Entry 6XLJ (electron microscopy, 2.70 A resolution); this record covers chains C and D of the 11 polymer chains in the assembly.

Chain C:
Molecule: DNA-directed RNA polymerase subunit beta
Source organism: Escherichia coli O157:H7
Notes: EC 2.7.7.6
UniProtKB: B7MIX3 (RPOB_ECO45); residues 1-1342 here = UniProt positions 1-1342
Sequence (1342 residues; row label = number of the first residue in the row):
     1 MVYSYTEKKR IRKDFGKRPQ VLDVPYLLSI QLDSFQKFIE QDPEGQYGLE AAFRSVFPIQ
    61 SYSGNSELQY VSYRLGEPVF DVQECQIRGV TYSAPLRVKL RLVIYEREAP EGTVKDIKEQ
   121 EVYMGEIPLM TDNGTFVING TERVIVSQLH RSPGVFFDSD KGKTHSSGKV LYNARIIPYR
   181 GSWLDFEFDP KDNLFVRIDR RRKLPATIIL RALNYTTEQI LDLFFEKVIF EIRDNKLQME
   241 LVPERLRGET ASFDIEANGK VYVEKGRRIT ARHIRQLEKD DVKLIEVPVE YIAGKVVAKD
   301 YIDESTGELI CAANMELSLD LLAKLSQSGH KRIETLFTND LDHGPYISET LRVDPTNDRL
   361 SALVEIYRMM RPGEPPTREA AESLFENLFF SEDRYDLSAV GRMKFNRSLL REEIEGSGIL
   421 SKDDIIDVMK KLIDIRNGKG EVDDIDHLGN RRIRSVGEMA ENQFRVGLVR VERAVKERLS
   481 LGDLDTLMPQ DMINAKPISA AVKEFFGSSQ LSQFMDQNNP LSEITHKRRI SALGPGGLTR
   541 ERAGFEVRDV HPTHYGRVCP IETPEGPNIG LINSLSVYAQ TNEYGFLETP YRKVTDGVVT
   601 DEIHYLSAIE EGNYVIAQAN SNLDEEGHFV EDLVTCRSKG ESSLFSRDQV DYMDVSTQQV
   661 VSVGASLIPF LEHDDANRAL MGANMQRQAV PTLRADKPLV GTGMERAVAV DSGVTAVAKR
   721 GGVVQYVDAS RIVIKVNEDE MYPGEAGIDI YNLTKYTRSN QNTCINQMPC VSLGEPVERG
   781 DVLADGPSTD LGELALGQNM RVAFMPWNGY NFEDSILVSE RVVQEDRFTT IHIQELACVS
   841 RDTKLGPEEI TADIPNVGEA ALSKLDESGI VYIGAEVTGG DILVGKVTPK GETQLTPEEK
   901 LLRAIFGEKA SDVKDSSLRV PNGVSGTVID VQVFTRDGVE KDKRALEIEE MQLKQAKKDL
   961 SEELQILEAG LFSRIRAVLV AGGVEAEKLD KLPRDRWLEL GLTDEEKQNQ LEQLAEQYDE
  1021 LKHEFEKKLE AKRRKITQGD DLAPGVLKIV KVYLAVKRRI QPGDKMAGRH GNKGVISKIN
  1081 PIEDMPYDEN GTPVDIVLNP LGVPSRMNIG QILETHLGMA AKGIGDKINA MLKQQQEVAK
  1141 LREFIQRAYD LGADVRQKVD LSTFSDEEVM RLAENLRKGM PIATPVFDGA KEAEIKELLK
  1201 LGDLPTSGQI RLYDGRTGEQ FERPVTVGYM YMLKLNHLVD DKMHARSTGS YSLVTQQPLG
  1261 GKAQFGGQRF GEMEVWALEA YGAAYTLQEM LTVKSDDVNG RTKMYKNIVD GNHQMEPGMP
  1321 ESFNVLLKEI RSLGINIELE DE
Not modelled in the structure: 1-2, 1342
UniProt features mapped onto this chain:
  - modified residue (N6-acetyllysine): K1022, K1200
Small-molecule neighbours:
  - tetraphenylantimonium ion (118): R540, E541, R542, A543, G544, P567
  - chapso (1N7), molecule 1: Q46, Y47, Y179, D396, S398, A399, V400, R452, E458, E461, N462, R465, E583, Y584
  - chapso (1N7), molecule 2: Q725, Y726, R731, E962, Q965, I966, A969

Chain D:
Molecule: DNA-directed RNA polymerase subunit beta'
Source organism: Escherichia coli O157:H7
Notes: EC 2.7.7.6
UniProtKB: P0A8T8 (RPOC_ECO57); numbering as in UniProt (aligned over 1-1407)
Sequence (1407 residues; numbered 1 to 1407; the number before each row is that of its first residue):
     1 MKDLLKFLKA QTKTEEFDAI KIALASPDMI RSWSFGEVKK PETINYRTFK PERDGLFCAR
    61 IFGPVKDYEC LCGKYKRLKH RGVICEKCGV EVTQTKVRRE RMGHIELASP TAHIWFLKSL
   121 PSRIGLLLDM PLRDIERVLY FESYVVIEGG MTNLERQQIL TEEQYLDALE EFGDEFDAKM
   181 GAEAIQALLK SMDLEQECEQ LREELNETNS ETKRKKLTKR IKLLEAFVQS GNKPEWMILT
   241 VLPVLPPDLR PLVPLDGGRF ATSDLNDLYR RVINRNNRLK RLLDLAAPDI IVRNEKRMLQ
   301 EAVDALLDNG RRGRAITGSN KRPLKSLADM IKGKQGRFRQ NLLGKRVDYS GRSVITVGPY
   361 LRLHQCGLPK KMALELFKPF IYGKLELRGL ATTIKAAKKM VEREEAVVWD ILDEVIREHP
   421 VLLNRAPTLH RLGIQAFEPV LIEGKAIQLH PLVCAAYNAD FDGDQMAVHV PLTLEAQLEA
   481 RALMMSTNNI LSPANGEPII VPSQDVVLGL YYMTRDCVNA KGEGMVLTGP KEAERLYRSG
   541 LASLHARVKV RITEYEKDAN GELVAKTSLK DTTVGRAILW MIVPKGLPYS IVNQALGKKA
   601 ISKMLNTCYR ILGLKPTVIF ADQIMYTGFA YAARSGASVG IDDMVIPEKK HEIISEAEAE
   661 VAEIQEQFQS GLVTAGERYN KVIDIWAAAN DRVSKAMMDN LQTETVINRD GQEEKQVSFN
   721 SIYMMADSGA RGSAAQIRQL AGMRGLMAKP DGSIIETPIT ANFREGLNVL QYFISTHGAR
   781 KGLADTALKT ANSGYLTRRL VDVAQDLVVT EDDCGTHEGI MMTPVIEGGD VKEPLRDRVL
   841 GRVTAEDVLK PGTADILVPR NTLLHEQWCD LLEENSVDAV KVRSVVSCDT DFGVCAHCYG
   901 RDLARGHIIN KGEAIGVIAA QSIGEPGTQL TMRTFHIGGA ASRAAAESSI QVKNKGSIKL
   961 SNVKSVVNSS GKLVITSRNT ELKLIDEFGR TKESYKVPYG AVLAKGDGEQ VAGGETVANW
  1021 DPHTMPVITE VSGFVRFTDM IDGQTITRQT DELTGLSSLV VLDSAERTAG GKDLRPALKI
  1081 VDAQGNDVLI PGTDMPAQYF LPGKAIVQLE DGVQISSGDT LARIPQESGG TKDITGGLPR
  1141 VADLFEARRP KEPAILAEIS GIVSFGKETK GKRRLVITPV DGSDPYEEMI PKWRQLNVFE
  1201 GERVERGDVI SDGPEAPHDI LRLRGVHAVT RYIVNEVQDV YRLQGVKIND KHIEVIVRQM
  1261 LRKATIVNAG SSDFLEGEQV EYSRVKIANR ELEANGKVGA TYSRDLLGIT KASLATESFI
  1321 SAASFQETTR VLTEAAVAGK RDELRGLKEN VIVGRLIPAG TGYAYHQDRM RRRAAGEAPA
  1381 APQVTAEDAS ASLAELLNAG LGGSDNE
Not modelled in the structure: 1-15, 933-947, 1127-1135, 1376-1407
UniProt features mapped onto this chain:
  - binding site (Zn(2+)): C70, C72, C85, C88, C814, C888, C895, C898
  - binding site (Mg(2+)): D460, D462, D464
  - modified residue: K972 (N6-acetyllysine)
Bound ions: Zn2+ site 1: C70, C72, C85, C88; Mg2+: D460, D462, D464 (shared with 1 residue of chain R); Zn2+ site 2: C814, C888, C895, C898
Small-molecule neighbours: tetraphenylantimonium ion (118): L788, A791, N792

How chain C and chain D interact:
Pairs across the interface (368):
  F545(C) - L788(D)  hydrophobic
  R548(C) - R780(D)
  D549(C) - P750(D)
  V550(C) - P750(D)
  V550(C) - T776(D)
  V550(C) - H777(D)  hydrogen bond (backbone-side chain)
  H551(C) - F773(D)
  H551(C) - H777(D)
  H554(C) - F773(D)
  Y555(C) - V769(D)
  Y555(C) - L770(D)  hydrophobic
  Y555(C) - F773(D)
  C559(C) - R780(D)  hydrogen bond (backbone-side chain)
  P560(C) - F773(D)  hydrophobic
  P560(C) - T776(D)
  P560(C) - R780(D)  hydrogen bond (backbone-side chain)
  I561(C) - T776(D)
  T563(C) - R780(D)
  E565(C) - L783(D)
  G566(C) - A787(D)
  I569(C) - L783(D)  hydrophobic
  G570(C) - R780(D)
  N573(C) - R780(D)
  Q618(C) - V769(D)
  Q618(C) - L770(D)
  N620(C) - N768(D)
  N620(C) - V769(D)
  T635(C) - L770(D)
  R637(C) - L770(D)
  S642(C) - L770(D)
  V660(C) - V769(D)  hydrophobic
  V660(C) - F773(D)  hydrophobic
  L671(C) - Y772(D)  hydrogen bond (backbone-side chain)
  E672(C) - G766(D)
  E672(C) - L767(D)  hydrogen bond (backbone-backbone)
  H673(C) - F763(D)  hydrogen bond (side chain-backbone)
  H673(C) - R764(D)  hydrogen bond (side chain-backbone)
  H673(C) - E765(D)  hydrogen bond (side chain-backbone)
  H673(C) - G766(D)
  D674(C) - F763(D)
  D674(C) - Y772(D)  hydrogen bond (backbone-side chain)
  D675(C) - R744(D)  salt bridge
  D675(C) - F763(D)
  D675(C) - Y772(D)
  A676(C) - Y772(D)
  A676(C) - T776(D)
  A676(C) - A779(D)  hydrophobic
  N677(C) - A779(D)
  N677(C) - L783(D)
  A679(C) - Y772(D)
  L680(C) - L783(D)  hydrophobic
  F804(C) - S638(D)  hydrogen bond (backbone-side chain)
  M805(C) - A633(D)
  M805(C) - G636(D)
  P806(C) - D505(D)
  P806(C) - A632(D)
  P806(C) - A633(D)
  P806(C) - A637(D)
  N808(C) - P359(D)
  N808(C) - F629(D)
  N808(C) - A633(D)
  G809(C) - V357(D)
  G809(C) - P359(D)
  G809(C) - F629(D)
  Y810(C) - P359(D)
  Y810(C) - Y360(D)
  N811(C) - D505(D)
  F812(C) - V357(D)
  F812(C) - P451(D)  hydrophobic
  F812(C) - F461(D)
  F812(C) - S503(D)
  F812(C) - Q504(D)
  F812(C) - D505(D)
  F812(C) - F629(D)  hydrophobic
  E813(C) - D460(D)
  E813(C) - F461(D)  hydrogen bond (backbone-backbone)
  E813(C) - Q504(D)
  D814(C) - F461(D)
  D814(C) - D462(D)
  S815(C) - V357(D)
  S815(C) - F461(D)
  R841(C) - D256(D)
  K844(C) - F49(D)
  E892(C) - K66(D)
  E892(C) - E69(D)
  Q894(C) - R77(D)  hydrogen bond
  L895(C) - R77(D)
  P1044(C) - G257(D)
  Q1061(C) - K445(D)
  P1062(C) - A446(D)
  G1063(C) - V354(D)
  G1063(C) - A446(D)
  K1065(C) - D462(D)  hydrogen bond (side chain-backbone)
  K1073(C) - D462(D)
  G1074(C) - F461(D)
  V1075(C) - I355(D)
  V1075(C) - F461(D)  hydrogen bond (backbone-backbone)
  V1075(C) - G463(D)
  I1076(C) - T356(D)  hydrogen bond (backbone-side chain)
  S1077(C) - T356(D)
  N1099(C) - Q504(D)
  N1099(C) - D505(D)
  P1100(C) - A637(D)
  P1100(C) - V639(D)  hydrophobic
  P1100(C) - M725(D)  hydrophobic
  L1101(C) - Q504(D)
  L1101(C) - D505(D)
  L1101(C) - M725(D)  hydrophobic
  L1101(C) - A730(D)  hydrophobic
  L1101(C) - R731(D)
  V1103(C) - V639(D)  hydrophobic
  P1104(C) - M725(D)  hydrophobic
  P1104(C) - Q736(D)
  S1105(C) - R731(D)  hydrogen bond
  S1105(C) - G732(D)
  S1105(C) - Q736(D)
  R1106(C) - R731(D)
  M1107(C) - Q736(D)
  M1107(C) - L740(D)  hydrophobic
  M1107(C) - F763(D)  hydrophobic
  I1109(C) - I641(D)  hydrophobic
  I1109(C) - M644(D)  hydrophobic
  I1109(C) - L740(D)  hydrophobic
  I1109(C) - F763(D)
  I1112(C) - V639(D)
  I1112(C) - I641(D)
  L1113(C) - I641(D)  hydrophobic
  H1116(C) - G640(D)
  H1116(C) - I641(D)  hydrogen bond (side chain-backbone)
  F1187(C) - L767(D)
  F1187(C) - Y772(D)  hydrophobic
  E1192(C) - I641(D)
  E1192(C) - R764(D)  salt bridge
  K1196(C) - D642(D)  salt bridge
  S1207(C) - D642(D)
  Q1209(C) - G640(D)
  Q1209(C) - D643(D)
  E1219(C) - R634(D)  salt bridge
  F1221(C) - A633(D)
  F1221(C) - R634(D)
  E1222(C) - Y512(D)  hydrogen bond
  E1222(C) - Y537(D)  hydrogen bond
  E1222(C) - R634(D)  hydrogen bond (backbone-backbone)
  E1222(C) - S635(D)
  R1223(C) - Y512(D)
  R1223(C) - S635(D)  hydrogen bond (backbone-backbone)
  R1223(C) - A637(D)
  R1223(C) - F719(D)  hydrogen bond (side chain-backbone)
  R1223(C) - S721(D)  hydrogen bond
  R1223(C) - M724(D)
  P1224(C) - G636(D)
  P1224(C) - S638(D)
  V1225(C) - G636(D)
  V1225(C) - S638(D)
  T1226(C) - S638(D)  hydrogen bond (backbone-side chain)
  T1226(C) - V639(D)  hydrogen bond (side chain-backbone)
  T1226(C) - G640(D)
  V1239(C) - V354(D)  hydrophobic
  V1239(C) - K445(D)
  D1240(C) - K445(D)  salt bridge
  K1242(C) - R352(D)
  K1242(C) - V354(D)
  K1242(C) - Q465(D)
  M1243(C) - R352(D)
  M1243(C) - S353(D)
  M1243(C) - M372(D)  hydrophobic
  M1243(C) - K445(D)
  H1244(C) - G351(D)
  H1244(C) - R352(D)  hydrogen bond (backbone-backbone)
  H1244(C) - M372(D)
  A1245(C) - G351(D)
  A1245(C) - M372(D)
  A1245(C) - E375(D)
  R1246(C) - D348(D)  salt bridge
  R1246(C) - Y349(D)  hydrogen bond (backbone-backbone)
  R1246(C) - S350(D)  hydrogen bond (backbone-backbone)
  R1246(C) - E375(D)
  S1247(C) - D348(D)
  S1247(C) - Y349(D)  hydrogen bond (backbone-backbone)
  S1247(C) - E375(D)
  S1247(C) - K378(D)
  T1248(C) - D348(D)
  T1248(C) - Y349(D)
  Y1251(C) - D348(D)  hydrogen bond
  L1253(C) - R99(D)  hydrogen bond (backbone-side chain)
  L1253(C) - P251(D)  hydrophobic
  L1253(C) - V253(D)  hydrophobic
  V1254(C) - R99(D)  hydrogen bond (backbone-side chain)
  V1254(C) - P251(D)
  V1254(C) - R337(D)
  Q1256(C) - R99(D)
  Q1257(C) - N341(D)  hydrogen bond (side chain-backbone)
  Q1257(C) - K345(D)
  Q1257(C) - R346(D)
  P1258(C) - R346(D)
  P1258(C) - D348(D)
  L1259(C) - R346(D)
  G1260(C) - R346(D)  hydrogen bond (backbone-side chain)
  F1265(C) - E375(D)
  G1267(C) - R346(D)  hydrogen bond (backbone-side chain)
  G1267(C) - V347(D)
  G1267(C) - S350(D)
  Q1268(C) - K345(D)
  Q1268(C) - R346(D)
  Q1268(C) - V347(D)  hydrogen bond (backbone-backbone)
  Q1268(C) - S350(D)  hydrogen bond (backbone-side chain)
  Q1268(C) - G351(D)
  Q1268(C) - R352(D)
  Q1268(C) - H469(D)
  R1269(C) - R339(D)  hydrogen bond (side chain-backbone)
  R1269(C) - Q340(D)  hydrogen bond (side chain-backbone)
  R1269(C) - G344(D)  hydrogen bond (side chain-backbone)
  R1269(C) - K345(D)
  R1269(C) - R346(D)
  F1270(C) - G344(D)
  F1270(C) - K345(D)  hydrogen bond (backbone-backbone)
  F1270(C) - V347(D)  hydrophobic
  F1270(C) - H469(D)
  E1272(C) - R339(D)  salt bridge
  E1272(C) - L343(D)
  E1272(C) - R798(D)  salt bridge
  M1273(C) - T428(D)
  E1274(C) - N424(D)
  E1274(C) - T428(D)  hydrogen bond
  E1274(C) - I434(D)
  V1275(C) - L343(D)
  W1276(C) - R798(D)
  W1276(C) - V801(D)
  W1276(C) - V917(D)
  W1276(C) - Q921(D)
  A1277(C) - T428(D)
  A1277(C) - R431(D)
  A1277(C) - I434(D)  hydrophobic
  A1277(C) - Q921(D)
  L1278(C) - M484(D)  hydrophobic
  E1279(C) - A914(D)
  E1279(C) - V917(D)
  E1279(C) - L1347(D)
  E1279(C) - V1351(D)
  E1279(C) - I1357(D)
  A1280(C) - R431(D)
  A1280(C) - I918(D)
  A1280(C) - Q921(D)
  Y1281(C) - R431(D)  hydrogen bond (side chain-backbone)
  Y1281(C) - L432(D)
  Y1281(C) - I434(D)  hydrogen bond (side chain-backbone)
  Y1281(C) - L483(D)
  Y1281(C) - M484(D)  hydrophobic
  Y1281(C) - N489(D)  hydrogen bond
  G1282(C) - L483(D)
  G1282(C) - G1360(D)
  G1282(C) - T1361(D)  hydrogen bond (backbone-backbone)
  A1283(C) - E479(D)
  A1283(C) - L483(D)
  A1284(C) - E479(D)
  A1284(C) - L1356(D)
  A1284(C) - I1357(D)  hydrophobic
  A1284(C) - T1361(D)  hydrogen bond (backbone-side chain)
  A1284(C) - G1362(D)
  Y1285(C) - E475(D)
  Y1285(C) - E479(D)  hydrogen bond (backbone-side chain)
  Y1285(C) - L1356(D)  hydrophobic
  Y1285(C) - T1361(D)
  T1286(C) - L422(D)
  T1286(C) - A476(D)
  T1286(C) - E479(D)  hydrogen bond (backbone-side chain)
  L1287(C) - V1351(D)  hydrophobic
  Q1288(C) - G1354(D)
  Q1288(C) - R1355(D)
  Q1288(C) - L1356(D)
  E1289(C) - V470(D)
  E1289(C) - P471(D)
  E1289(C) - L472(D)  hydrogen bond (side chain-backbone)
  E1289(C) - T473(D)
  E1289(C) - A476(D)
  M1290(C) - V347(D)
  M1290(C) - L422(D)  hydrophobic
  M1290(C) - H469(D)
  L1291(C) - K345(D)
  L1291(C) - V1351(D)
  T1292(C) - G1354(D)
  K1294(C) - V347(D)
  K1294(C) - D348(D)  hydrogen bond (backbone-backbone)
  K1294(C) - V470(D)  hydrogen bond (side chain-backbone)
  K1294(C) - L472(D)
  S1295(C) - K345(D)
  S1295(C) - R346(D)  hydrogen bond (side chain-backbone)
  M1304(C) - L472(D)  hydrophobic
  M1304(C) - T473(D)
  Y1305(C) - Y349(D)
  Y1305(C) - P379(D)  hydrophobic
  Y1305(C) - Y382(D)
  I1308(C) - P379(D)  hydrophobic
  I1308(C) - F380(D)
  V1309(C) - P379(D)
  V1309(C) - G383(D)
  V1309(C) - E386(D)
  V1309(C) - I394(D)  hydrophobic
  H1313(C) - F380(D)
  H1313(C) - L472(D)
  H1313(C) - T473(D)
  H1313(C) - L474(D)  hydrogen bond (backbone-backbone)
  H1313(C) - Q477(D)  hydrogen bond
  M1315(C) - T473(D)
  M1319(C) - F17(D)  hydrophobic
  M1319(C) - V1353(D)
  P1320(C) - K345(D)
  P1320(C) - V1353(D)
  P1320(C) - G1354(D)
  E1321(C) - R99(D)  salt bridge
  S1322(C) - N341(D)  hydrogen bond (side chain-backbone)
  S1322(C) - L342(D)
  S1322(C) - K345(D)
  F1323(C) - I20(D)  hydrophobic
  F1323(C) - L342(D)
  F1323(C) - I1352(D)  hydrophobic
  F1323(C) - V1353(D)  hydrophobic
  V1325(C) - R99(D)
  V1325(C) - R337(D)
  L1326(C) - I331(D)  hydrophobic
  L1326(C) - R337(D)
  L1326(C) - F338(D)  hydrophobic
  L1326(C) - L342(D)  hydrophobic
  K1328(C) - E100(D)
  K1328(C) - M102(D)
  K1328(C) - L245(D)
  K1328(C) - L249(D)
  E1329(C) - L245(D)
  E1329(C) - M330(D)
  E1329(C) - I331(D)
  E1329(C) - R337(D)  salt bridge
  I1330(C) - I331(D)  hydrophobic
  R1331(C) - W33(D)
  R1331(C) - M102(D)
  R1331(C) - P243(D)
  S1332(C) - M102(D)
  S1332(C) - P243(D)
  S1332(C) - L245(D)
  S1332(C) - Y269(D)
  S1332(C) - L327(D)
  L1333(C) - H113(D)  hydrogen bond (backbone-side chain)
  L1333(C) - W115(D)  hydrophobic
  L1333(C) - L307(D)
  L1333(C) - L327(D)  hydrophobic
  L1333(C) - I331(D)  hydrophobic
  G1334(C) - A25(D)  hydrogen bond (backbone-backbone)
  I1335(C) - I22(D)  hydrophobic
  I1335(C) - A23(D)
  I1335(C) - W115(D)  hydrophobic
  N1336(C) - K21(D)
  N1336(C) - I22(D)
  N1336(C) - A23(D)  hydrogen bond (backbone-backbone)
  N1336(C) - L24(D)
  N1336(C) - W33(D)
  I1337(C) - K21(D)
  I1337(C) - I22(D)  hydrophobic
  E1338(C) - I20(D)
  E1338(C) - K21(D)  hydrogen bond (backbone-backbone)
  L1339(C) - F17(D)  hydrophobic
  L1339(C) - A19(D)
  L1339(C) - I20(D)  hydrophobic
  E1340(C) - F17(D)
  E1340(C) - D18(D)  hydrogen bond (backbone-backbone)
  E1340(C) - A19(D)  hydrogen bond (backbone-backbone)
  E1340(C) - K21(D)
  E1340(C) - R1341(D)  salt bridge
  D1341(C) - E16(D)
  D1341(C) - D18(D)
Interface residues without a listed pair, chain C (165 interface residues in all): G544, P552, E641, S643, T657, W807, G1249, T1255, G1271, D1296, Q1314, G1318
Interface residues without a listed pair, chain D (188 interface residues in all): M29, K76, F116, P246, D248, A328, K371, L376, A426, Q435, C454, A467, L508, R538, A630, N720, I722, Q739, K749, E756, I774, S775, K781, A784, D785, T797, E913, M932, F1319, L1332, A1336, A1359

In short:
165 residues of chain C face 188 of chain D across their interface, with 62 hydrogen bonds and 11 salt
bridges. Among the polar pairs are D675(C)-R744(D), E1192(C)-R764(D) and K1196(C)-D642(D).
Tetraphenylantimonium ion is bound between chain C and chain D. Bound to chain C: chapso.
Here chain C is DNA-directed RNA polymerase subunit beta and chain D is DNA-directed RNA polymerase subunit
beta', both from Escherichia coli O157:H7. Entry 6XLJ (Cryo-EM structure of EcmrR-RNAP-promoter initial
transcribing complex with 4-nt RNA transcript (EcmrR-RPitc-4nt)) was determined by electron microscopy
together with 6XL5, 6XL6, 6XL9, 6XLA, 6XLK, 6XLL, 6XLM and 6XLN from the same study.
